Entry 9GGG (electron microscopy, 3.25 A resolution); this record covers chains A and S of the 5 polymer chains in the assembly.

Chain A:
Name: Engineered miniGq
Organism: Homo sapiens
Sequence (246 residues; row label = number of the first residue in the row):
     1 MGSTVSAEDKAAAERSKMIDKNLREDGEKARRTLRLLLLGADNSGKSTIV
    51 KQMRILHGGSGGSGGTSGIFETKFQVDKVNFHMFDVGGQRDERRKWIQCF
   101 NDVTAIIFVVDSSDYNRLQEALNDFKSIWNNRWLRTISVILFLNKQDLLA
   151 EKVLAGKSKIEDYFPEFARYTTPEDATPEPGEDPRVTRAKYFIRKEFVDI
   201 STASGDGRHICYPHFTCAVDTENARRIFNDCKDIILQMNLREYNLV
Not modelled in the structure: 1-3, 52-67

Chain S:
Name: Antibody fragment scFv16
Organism: synthetic construct
Notes: antibody fragment or engineered binder
Sequence (256 residues; row label = number of the first residue in the row; note: 1 number in that range is skipped by the numbering (no residue carries it; nothing is unmodelled there); a row labelled like 121A-121M holds insertion residues (121A, then the next letters in order)):
     1 DVQLVESGGGLVQPGGSRKLSCSASGFAFSSFGMHWVRQAPEKGLEWVAY
    51 ISSGSGTIYYADTVKGRFTISRDDPKNTLFLQMTSLRSEDTAMYYCVRSI
   101 YYYGSSPFDFWGQGTTLTVSS
121A-121M GGGGSGGGGSGGG
   123 GSDIVMTQATSSVPVTPGESVSISCRSSKSLLHSNGNTYLYWFLQRPGQS
   173 PQLLIYRMSNLASGVPDRFSGSGSGTAFTLTISRLEAEDVGVYYCMQHLE
   223 YPLTFGAGTKLELKGSLEVLFQ
Not modelled in the structure: 1, 121A-121M, 235-244
Cystine bridges: Cys22-Cys96, Cys147-Cys217

How chain A and chain S interact:
Pairs across the interface (13):
  Thr4(A) with His155(S)
  Ser6(A) with Tyr161(S), hydrogen bond
  Ala7(A) with Tyr223(S), hydrophobic
  Glu8(A) with Tyr161(S); Tyr163(S), hydrogen bond; Arg179(S), salt bridge
  Ala11(A) with Tyr101(S), hydrophobic
  Glu14(A) with Ser52(S), hydrogen bond; Ser53(S); Gly56(S); Thr57(S), hydrogen bond
  Arg15(A) with Ile100(S); Tyr101(S)
Interface residues without a listed pair, chain A (9 interface residues in all): Lys10, Ala12
Interface residues without a listed pair, chain S (18 interface residues in all): Ser31, Tyr59, Tyr102, Pro107, Asn157, His220, Leu221

In short:
The interface between chain A and chain S involves 9 residues on one side and 18 on the other, with 4 hydrogen
bonds and 1 salt bridge. Among the polar pairs are Glu8(A)-Arg179(S), Ser6(A)-Tyr161(S) and Glu8(A)-Tyr163(S).
Here chain A is Engineered miniGq (Homo sapiens) and chain S is Antibody fragment scFv16 (synthetic
construct). Entry 9GGG (Cryo-EM structure of Thromboxane A2 receptor-miniGq Protein Complex bound to I-BOP)
was determined by electron microscopy.
